PDB entry 5VHQ | electron microscopy, 8.90 A resolution (very low resolution: no residue pairs are listed; an interface is given only as per-side residue counts) | chains D and C of the 8 polymer chains in the assembly

Chain D:
Molecule: 26S proteasome regulatory subunit 6B
Source organism: Homo sapiens
Reference sequence: P43686 (PRS6B_HUMAN), isoform P43686-2; residues 145-406 here correspond to UniProt positions 114-375 (UniProt number = residue number - 31)
Sequence (262 residues; row label = number of the first residue in the row):
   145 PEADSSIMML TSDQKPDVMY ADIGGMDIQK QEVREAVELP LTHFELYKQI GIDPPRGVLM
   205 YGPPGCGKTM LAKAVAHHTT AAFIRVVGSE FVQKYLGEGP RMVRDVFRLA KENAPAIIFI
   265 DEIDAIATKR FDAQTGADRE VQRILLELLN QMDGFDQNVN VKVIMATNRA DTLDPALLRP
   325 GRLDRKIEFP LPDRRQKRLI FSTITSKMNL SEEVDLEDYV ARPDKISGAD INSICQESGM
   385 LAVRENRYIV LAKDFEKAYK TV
Unresolved in the structure: 145-170

Chain C:
Molecule: 26S proteasome regulatory subunit 8
Source organism: Homo sapiens
Reference sequence: P62195 (PRS8_HUMAN); residue numbers follow UniProt; this construct covers 130-395
Sequence (266 residues; numbered 130 to 395; the number before each row is that of its first residue):
   130 KVDPLVSLMM VEKVPDSTYE MIGGLDKQIK EIKEVIELPV KHPELFEALG IAQPKGVLLY
   190 GPPGTGKTLL ARAVAHHTDC TFIRVSGSEL VQKFIGEGAR MVRELFVMAR EHAPSIIFMD
   250 EIDSIGSSRL EGGSGGDSEV QRTMLELLNQ LDGFEATKNI KVIMATNRID ILDSALLRPG
   310 RIDRKIEFPP PNEEARLDIL KIHSRKMNLT RGINLRKIAE LMPGASGAEV KGVCTEAGMY
   370 ALRERRVHVT QEDFEMAVAK VMQKDS
Unresolved in the structure: 130-153, 251-257, 395
Swiss-Prot annotation at these positions:
  - binding site (ATP): Gly190 to Thr197
  - modified residue: Lys222 (N6-acetyllysine)

Interface between chain D and chain C:
At this resolution (9 A) residue pairs are not listed: 13 residues of chain D and 14 of chain C lie at the interface.

Summary:
The interface between chain D and chain C involves 13 residues on one side and 14 on the other. Curated
annotation (UniProt) lists 8 ATP-binding residues on chain C.
Here chain D is 26S proteasome regulatory subunit 6B and chain C is 26S proteasome regulatory subunit 8, both
from Homo sapiens. Entry 5VHQ (Conformational Landscape of the p28-Bound Human Proteasome Regulatory Particle)
was determined by electron microscopy together with 5VGZ, 5VHF, 5VHH, 5VHI, 5VHJ, 5VHM and 5 further entries
from the same study.
